Entry 7NFE (electron microscopy, 4.29 A resolution (low resolution: residue-level contacts below are approximate; hydrogen-bond / salt-bridge calls are withheld)); this record covers chains A and C of the 10 polymer chains in the assembly.

[Chain A]
Protein: DNA-dependent protein kinase catalytic subunit
From: Homo sapiens
Notes: EC 2.7.11.1
UniProt: P78527 (PRKDC_HUMAN); numbering as in UniProt (aligned over 1-4128)
Sequence (4156 residues; numbered 1 to 6023; 1867 numbers in that range are skipped by the numbering (no residue carries them; nothing is unmodelled there); the number before each row is that of its first residue; X marks 28 residues of unknown identity (built as UNK)):
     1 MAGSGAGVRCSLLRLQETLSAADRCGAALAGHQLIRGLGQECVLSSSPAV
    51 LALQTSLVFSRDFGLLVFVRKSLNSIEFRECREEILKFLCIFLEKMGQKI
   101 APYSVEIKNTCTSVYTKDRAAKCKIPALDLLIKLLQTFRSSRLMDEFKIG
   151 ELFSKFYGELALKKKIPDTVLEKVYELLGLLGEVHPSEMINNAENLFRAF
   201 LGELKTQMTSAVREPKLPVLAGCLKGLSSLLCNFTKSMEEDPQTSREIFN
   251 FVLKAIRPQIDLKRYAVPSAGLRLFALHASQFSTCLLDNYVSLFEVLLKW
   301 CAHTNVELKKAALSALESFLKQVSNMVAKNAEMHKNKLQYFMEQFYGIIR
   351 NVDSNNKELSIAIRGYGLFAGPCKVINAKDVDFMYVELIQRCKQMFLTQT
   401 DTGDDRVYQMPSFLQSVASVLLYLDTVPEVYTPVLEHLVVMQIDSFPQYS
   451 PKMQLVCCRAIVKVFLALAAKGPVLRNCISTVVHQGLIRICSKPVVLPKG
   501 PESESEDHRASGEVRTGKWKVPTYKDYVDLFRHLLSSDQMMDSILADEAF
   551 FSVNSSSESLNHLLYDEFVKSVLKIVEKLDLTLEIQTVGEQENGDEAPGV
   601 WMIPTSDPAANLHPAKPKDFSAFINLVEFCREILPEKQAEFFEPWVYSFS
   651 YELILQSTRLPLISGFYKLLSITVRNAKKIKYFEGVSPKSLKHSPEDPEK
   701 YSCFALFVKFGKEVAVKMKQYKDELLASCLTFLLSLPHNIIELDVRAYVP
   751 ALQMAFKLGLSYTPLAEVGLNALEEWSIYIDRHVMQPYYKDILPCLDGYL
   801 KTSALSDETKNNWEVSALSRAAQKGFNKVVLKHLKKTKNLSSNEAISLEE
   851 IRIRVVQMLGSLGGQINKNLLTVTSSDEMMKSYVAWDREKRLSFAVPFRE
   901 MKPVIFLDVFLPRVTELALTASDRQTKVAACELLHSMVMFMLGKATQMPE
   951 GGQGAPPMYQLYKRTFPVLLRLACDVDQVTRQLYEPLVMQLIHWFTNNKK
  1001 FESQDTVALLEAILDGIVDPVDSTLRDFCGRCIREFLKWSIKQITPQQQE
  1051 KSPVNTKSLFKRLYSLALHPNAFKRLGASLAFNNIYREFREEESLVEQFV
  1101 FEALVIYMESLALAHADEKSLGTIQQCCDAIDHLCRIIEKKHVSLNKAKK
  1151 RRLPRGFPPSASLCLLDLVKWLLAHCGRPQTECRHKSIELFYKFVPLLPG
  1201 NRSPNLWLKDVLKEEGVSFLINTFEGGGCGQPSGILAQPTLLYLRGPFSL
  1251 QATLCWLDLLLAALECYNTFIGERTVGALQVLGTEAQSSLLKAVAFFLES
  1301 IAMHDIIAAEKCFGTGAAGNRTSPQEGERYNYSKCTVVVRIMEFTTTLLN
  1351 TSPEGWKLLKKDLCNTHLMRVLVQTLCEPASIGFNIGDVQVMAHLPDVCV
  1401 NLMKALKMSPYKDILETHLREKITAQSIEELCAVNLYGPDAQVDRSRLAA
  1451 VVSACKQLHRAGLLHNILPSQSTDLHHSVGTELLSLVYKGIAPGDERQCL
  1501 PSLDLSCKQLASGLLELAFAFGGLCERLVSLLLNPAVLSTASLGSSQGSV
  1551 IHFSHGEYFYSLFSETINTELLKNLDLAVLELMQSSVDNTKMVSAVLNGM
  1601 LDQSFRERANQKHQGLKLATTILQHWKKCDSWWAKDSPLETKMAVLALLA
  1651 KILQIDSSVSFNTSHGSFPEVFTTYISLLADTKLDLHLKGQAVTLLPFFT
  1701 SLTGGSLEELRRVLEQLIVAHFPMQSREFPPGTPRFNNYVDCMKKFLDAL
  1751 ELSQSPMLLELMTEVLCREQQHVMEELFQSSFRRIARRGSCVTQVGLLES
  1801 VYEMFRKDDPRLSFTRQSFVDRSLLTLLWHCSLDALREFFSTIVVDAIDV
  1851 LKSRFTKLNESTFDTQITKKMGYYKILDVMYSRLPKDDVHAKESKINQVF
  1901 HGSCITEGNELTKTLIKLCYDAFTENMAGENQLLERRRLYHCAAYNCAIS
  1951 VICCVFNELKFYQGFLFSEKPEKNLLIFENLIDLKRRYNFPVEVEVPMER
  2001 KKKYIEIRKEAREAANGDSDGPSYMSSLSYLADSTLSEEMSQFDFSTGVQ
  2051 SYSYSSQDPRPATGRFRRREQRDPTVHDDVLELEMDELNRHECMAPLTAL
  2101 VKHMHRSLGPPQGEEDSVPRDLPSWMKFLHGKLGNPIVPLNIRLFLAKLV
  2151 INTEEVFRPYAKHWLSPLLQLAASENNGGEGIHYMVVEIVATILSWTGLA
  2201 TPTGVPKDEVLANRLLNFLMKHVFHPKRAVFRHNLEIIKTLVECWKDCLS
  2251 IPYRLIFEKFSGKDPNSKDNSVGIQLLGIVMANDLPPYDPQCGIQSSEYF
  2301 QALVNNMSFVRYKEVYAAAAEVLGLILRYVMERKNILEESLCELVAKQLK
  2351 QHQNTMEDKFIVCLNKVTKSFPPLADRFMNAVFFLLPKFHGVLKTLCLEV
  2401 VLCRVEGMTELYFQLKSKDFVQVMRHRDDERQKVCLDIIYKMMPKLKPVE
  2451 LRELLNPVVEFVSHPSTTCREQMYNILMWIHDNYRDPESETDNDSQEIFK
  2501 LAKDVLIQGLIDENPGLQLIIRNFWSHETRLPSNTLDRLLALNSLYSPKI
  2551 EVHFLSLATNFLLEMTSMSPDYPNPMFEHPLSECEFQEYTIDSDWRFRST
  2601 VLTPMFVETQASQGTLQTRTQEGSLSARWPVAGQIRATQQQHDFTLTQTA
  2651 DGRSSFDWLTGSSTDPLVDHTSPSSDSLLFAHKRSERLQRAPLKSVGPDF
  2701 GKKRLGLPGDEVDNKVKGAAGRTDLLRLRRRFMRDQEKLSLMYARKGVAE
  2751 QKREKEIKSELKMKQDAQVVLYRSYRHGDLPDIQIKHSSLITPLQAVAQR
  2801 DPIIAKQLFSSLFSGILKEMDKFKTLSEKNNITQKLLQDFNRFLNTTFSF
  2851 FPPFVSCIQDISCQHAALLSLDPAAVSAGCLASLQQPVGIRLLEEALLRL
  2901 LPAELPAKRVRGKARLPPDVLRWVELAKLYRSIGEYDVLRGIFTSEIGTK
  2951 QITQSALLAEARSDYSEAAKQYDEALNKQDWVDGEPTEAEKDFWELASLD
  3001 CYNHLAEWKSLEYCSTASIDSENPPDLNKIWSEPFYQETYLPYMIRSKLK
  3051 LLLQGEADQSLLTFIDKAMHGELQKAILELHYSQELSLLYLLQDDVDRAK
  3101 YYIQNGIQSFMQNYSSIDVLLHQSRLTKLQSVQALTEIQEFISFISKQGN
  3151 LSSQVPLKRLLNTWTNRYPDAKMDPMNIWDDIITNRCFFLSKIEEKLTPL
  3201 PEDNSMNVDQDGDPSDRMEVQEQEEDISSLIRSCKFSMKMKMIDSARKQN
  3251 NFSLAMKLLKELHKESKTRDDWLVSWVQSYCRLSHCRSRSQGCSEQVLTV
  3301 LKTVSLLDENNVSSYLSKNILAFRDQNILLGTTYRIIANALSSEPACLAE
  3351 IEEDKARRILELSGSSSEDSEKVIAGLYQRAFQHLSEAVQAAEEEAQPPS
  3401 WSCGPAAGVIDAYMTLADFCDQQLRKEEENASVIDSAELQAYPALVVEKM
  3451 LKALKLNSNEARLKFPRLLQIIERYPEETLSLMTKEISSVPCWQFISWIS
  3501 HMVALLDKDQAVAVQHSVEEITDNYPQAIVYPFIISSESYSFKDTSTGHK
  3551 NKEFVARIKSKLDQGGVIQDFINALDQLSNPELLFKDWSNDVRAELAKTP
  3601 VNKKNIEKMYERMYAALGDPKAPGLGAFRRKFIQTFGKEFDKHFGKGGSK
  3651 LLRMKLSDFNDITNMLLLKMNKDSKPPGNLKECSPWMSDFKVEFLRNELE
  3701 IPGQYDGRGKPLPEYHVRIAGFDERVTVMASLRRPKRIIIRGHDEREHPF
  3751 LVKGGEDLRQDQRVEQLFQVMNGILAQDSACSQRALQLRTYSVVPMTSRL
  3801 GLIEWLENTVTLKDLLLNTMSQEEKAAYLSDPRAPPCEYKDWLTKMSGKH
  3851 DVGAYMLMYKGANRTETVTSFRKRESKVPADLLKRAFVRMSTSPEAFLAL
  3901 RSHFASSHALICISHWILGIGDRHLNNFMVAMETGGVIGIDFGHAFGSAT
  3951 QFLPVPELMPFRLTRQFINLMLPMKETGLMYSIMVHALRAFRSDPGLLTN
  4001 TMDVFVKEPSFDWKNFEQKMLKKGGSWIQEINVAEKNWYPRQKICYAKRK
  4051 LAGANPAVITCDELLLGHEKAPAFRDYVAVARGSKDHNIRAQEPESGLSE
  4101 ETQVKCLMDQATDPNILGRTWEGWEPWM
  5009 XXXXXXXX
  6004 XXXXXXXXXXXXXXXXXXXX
Not modelled in the structure: 1-9, 24-25, 118-123, 329-331, 400-402, 499-518, 550-554, 587-601, 689-696, 805-844, 947-956, 1312-1323, 1494-1500, 1541-1548, 1858-1859, 1884-1886, 1901-1908, 1928-1932, 1968-1970, 1987-2084, 2109-2121, 2178-2181, 2261-2268, 2291-2296, 2331-2336, 2597-2766, 2900-2917, 3055-3058, 3198-3225, 3307-3311, 3397-3405, 3430-3438, 3599-3602, 3649-3656, 3829-3833, 3847-3850, 4083-4085
Curated features (UniProtKB/Swiss-Prot):
  - region: Leu1503 to Leu1538 (Interaction with C1D), Glu2737 to Gln2765 (May split the end of the DNA molecule, with the two strands separating around the region), Val3728 to Arg3734 (G-loop), Gly3919 to Asn3927 (Catalytic loop), Gly3939 to Thr3964 (Activation loop)
  - site: Asp2020, Gly2021 (Cleavage)
  - modified residue: Lys117 (N6-acetyllysine), Ser511 (Phosphoserine), Ser687 (Phosphoserine), Lys828 (N6-acetyllysine), Ser841 (Phosphoserine), Ser893 (Phosphoserine), Ser1065 (Phosphoserine), Lys1209 (N6-acetyllysine), Lys1970 (N6-acetyllysine), Ser2056 (Phosphoserine), Lys2259 (N6-acetyllysine), Thr2535 (Phosphothreonine), Thr2609 (Phosphothreonine), Ser2612 (Phosphoserine), Thr2638 (Phosphothreonine), Thr2647 (Phosphothreonine), Ser2789 (Phosphoserine), Ser3205 (Phosphoserine), Lys3241 (N6-acetyllysine), Lys3260 (N6-acetyllysine) and 6 more in UniProt
  - natural variant: Lys263 (K263N: In a lung adenocarcinoma sample), Gly500 (G500S: In a metastatic melanoma sample), Arg1136 (R1136H: In a colorectal adenocarcinoma sample), Arg1447 (R1447M: In a lung squamous cell carcinoma sample), Ala1680 (A1680V: In a metastatic melanoma sample), Ser2810 (S2810N: In a metastatic melanoma sample), Gly2941 (G2941A: In a lung neuroendocrine carcinoma sample), Leu3062 (L3062R: In IMD26), Ala3574 (A3574V: In IMD26)
  - mutagenesis: Leu1510 (L1510P: Loss of interaction with C1D), Glu1516 to Leu1517 (Loss of interaction with C1D), Thr2609 (T2609A: Leads to radiation sensitivity and impaired DSB joining. Gives rise to reduced phosphorylation; when associated with A-2612), Ser2612 (S2612A: Reduced phosphorylation; when associated with A-2609), Thr2638 (T2638A: Alleviates phosphorylation, leaves a fully active enzyme with compromised cellular resistance to ionizing radiation without affecting DNA end joining; when associated with A-2647), Thr2647 (T2647A: Alleviates phosphorylation, leaves a fully active enzyme with compromised cellular resistance to ionizing radiation without affecting DNA end joining; when associated with A-2638)
Reported in the primary citation:
  - post-translational modification sites: Ser2056, Thr2609

[Chain C]
Protein: X-ray repair cross-complementing protein 5
From: Homo sapiens
Notes: EC 3.6.4.-
UniProt: P13010 (XRCC5_HUMAN); residue numbers follow UniProt; this construct covers 1-732
Sequence (732 residues; numbered 1 to 732; the number before each row is that of its first residue):
     1 MVRSGNKAAVVLCMDVGFTMSNSIPGIESPFEQAKKVITMFVQRQVFAEN
    51 KDEIALVLFGTDGTDNPLSGGDQYQNITVHRHLMLPDFDLLEDIESKIQP
   101 GSQQADFLDALIVSMDVIQHETIGKKFEKRHIEIFTDLSSRFSKSQLDII
   151 IHSLKKCDISLQFFLPFSLGKEDGSGDRGDGPFRLGGHGPSFPLKGITEQ
   201 QKEGLEIVKMVMISLEGEDGLDEIYSFSESLRKLCVFKKIERHSIHWPCR
   251 LTIGSNLSIRIAAYKSILQERVKKTWTVVDAKTLKKEDIQKETVYCLNDD
   301 DETEVLKEDIIQGFRYGSDIVPFSKVDEEQMKYKSEGKCFSVLGFCKSSQ
   351 VQRRFFMGNQVLKVFAARDDEAAAVALSSLIHALDDLDMVAIVRYAYDKR
   401 ANPQVGVAFPHIKHNYECLVYVQLPFMEDLRQYMFSSLKNSKKYAPTEAQ
   451 LNAVDALIDSMSLAKKDEKTDTLEDLFPTTKIPNPRFQRLFQCLLHRALH
   501 PREPLPPIQQHIWNMLNPPAEVTTKSQIPLSKIKTLFPLIEAKKKDQVTA
   551 QEIFQDNHEDGPTAKKLKTEQGGAHFSVSSLAEGSVTSVGSVNPAENFRV
   601 LVKQKKASFEEASNQLINHIEQFLDTNETPYFMKSIDCIRAFREEAIKFS
   651 EEQRFNNFLKALQEKVEIKQLNHFWEIVVQDGITLITKEEASGSSVTAEE
   701 AKKFLAPKDKPSGDTAAVFEEGGDVDDLLDMI
Not modelled in the structure: 1-5, 16-18, 23-27, 168-194, 300, 555-732
Curated features (UniProtKB/Swiss-Prot):
  - region: Leu138 to Leu165 (Leucine-zipper)
  - motif: Glu720 to Leu728 (EEXXXDL motif)
  - modified residue: Lys144 (N6-acetyllysine), Ser255 (Phosphoserine), Ser258 (Phosphoserine), Lys265 (N6-acetyllysine), Ser318 (Phosphoserine), Lys332 (N6-acetyllysine), Thr535 (Phosphothreonine), Ser577 (Phosphoserine), Ser579 (Phosphoserine), Ser580 (Phosphoserine), Lys660 (N6-acetyllysine), Lys665 (N6-acetyllysine), Thr715 (Phosphothreonine)
  - cross-link (Glycyl lysine isopeptide (Lys-Gly)): Lys195 (interchain with G-Cter in SUMO2), Lys532 (interchain with G-Cter in SUMO2), Lys534 (interchain with G-Cter in SUMO2), Lys566 (interchain with G-Cter in SUMO2), Lys568 (interchain with G-Cter in SUMO2), Lys669 (interchain with G-Cter in SUMO2), Lys688 (interchain with G-Cter in SUMO2)
  - mutagenesis: Glu720 to Glu721 (Abolishes interaction with PRKDC and its recruitment to sites of DNA damage), Asp726 to Asp727 (Abolishes interaction with PRKDC and its recruitment to sites of DNA damage)

[Interface between chain A and chain C]
Residue-residue contacts (26; chain A residue first):
  Thr116(A) - Asp301(C)
  Thr116(A) - Glu302(C)
  Lys117(A) - Asp299(C)
  Arg198(A) - Lys282(C)
  Thr206(A) - Thr549(C)
  Gln207(A) - Thr549(C)
  Met208(A) - Thr549(C)
  Met208(A) - Ala550(C)
  Met208(A) - Glu552(C)
  Thr209(A) - Thr549(C)
  Thr209(A) - Glu552(C)
  Ser210(A) - Val548(C)
  Ser210(A) - Thr549(C)
  Ser210(A) - Glu552(C)
  Ser210(A) - Phe554(C)
  Ala211(A) - Thr549(C)
  Glu214(A) - Thr549(C)
  Pro215(A) - Asp546(C)
  Pro215(A) - Gln547(C)
  Pro215(A) - Val548(C)
  Pro215(A) - Thr549(C)
  Lys216(A) - Thr549(C)
  Val252(A) - Glu552(C)
  Ile256(A) - Gln551(C)
  Ile256(A) - Glu552(C)
  Pro258(A) - Gln551(C)
Interface residues without a listed pair, chain A (18 interface residues in all): Ser72, Ser113, Val212
Interface residues without a listed pair, chain C (13 interface residues in all): Ile553

[Overview]
Chain A and chain C form an interface of 18 and 13 residues respectively. UniProt lists 7 mutagenesis sites on
chain A; 4 mutagenesis sites on chain C. The paper reports modification sites Ser2056(A) and Thr2609(A).
Chain A is DNA-dependent protein kinase catalytic subunit and chain C is X-ray repair cross-complementing
protein 5, both from Homo sapiens; the structure, Cryo-EM structure of NHEJ super-complex (monomer), was
determined by electron microscopy together with 7NFC from the same study.
